Entry 7CD2 (X-ray diffraction, 2.70 A resolution); this record covers chains B and C of the 4 polymer chains in the assembly.

[Chain B (and C)]
Protein: YabJ protein
From: Bacillus subtilis subsp. natto (strain BEST195)
Notes: chain C of this document is another copy of the same molecule, construct and numbering; everything in this record applies to it too
UniProt: D4G3D4 (D4G3D4_BACNB); numbering as in UniProt (aligned over 1-125)
Chain sequence (125 residues; each row starts with the number of its first residue):
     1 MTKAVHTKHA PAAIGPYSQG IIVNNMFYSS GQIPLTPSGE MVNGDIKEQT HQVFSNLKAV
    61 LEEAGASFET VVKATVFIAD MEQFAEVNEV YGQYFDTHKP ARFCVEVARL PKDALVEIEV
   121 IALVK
Unresolved in the structure: 1-17 (chain C: 1-6)
Sequence notes: engineered mutation F103 (Ser in D4G3D4)

[Chain B / chain C interface]
Residue-residue contacts (22):
  V23(B) - A101(C)  hydrophobic
  N24(B) - H98(C)
  N25(B) - L123(C)
  M26(B) - M26(C)  hydrophobic
  M26(B) - V72(C)  hydrophobic
  Y28(B) - V72(C)
  Y28(B) - A101(C)
  Y28(B) - R102(C)
  E69(B) - N24(C)
  T70(B) - N24(C)
  V71(B) - N24(C)
  V72(B) - N24(C)
  V72(B) - M26(C)  hydrophobic
  V72(B) - Y28(C)
  H98(B) - N24(C)
  A101(B) - V23(C)  hydrophobic
  A101(B) - Y28(C)
  R102(B) - Y28(C)
  R102(B) - E119(C)  salt bridge
  R102(B) - I121(C)
  L123(B) - N25(C)
  L123(B) - L123(C)  hydrophobic
Also at the interface, not in a pair above, chain B (15 interface residues in all): I121, K125
Also at the interface, not in a pair above, chain C (13 interface residues in all): E69

[In short]
15 residues of chain B face 13 of chain C across their interface, with 1 salt bridge. The salt-bridged pair is
R102(B)-E119(C).
Chain B and chain C are both YabJ protein (Bacillus subtilis subsp. natto (strain BEST195)); the structure,
Crystal structure of the S103F mutant of Bacillus subtilis (natto) YabJ protein, was determined by X-ray
diffraction, deposited together with 7CD3, 7CD4 and 5Y6U.
